8XCA - chains A and C of the 4 polymer chains in the assembly; structure by electron microscopy, 3.10 A resolution.

Chain A:
Molecule: CasJ19
Chain sequence (908 residues; each row starts with the number of its first residue):
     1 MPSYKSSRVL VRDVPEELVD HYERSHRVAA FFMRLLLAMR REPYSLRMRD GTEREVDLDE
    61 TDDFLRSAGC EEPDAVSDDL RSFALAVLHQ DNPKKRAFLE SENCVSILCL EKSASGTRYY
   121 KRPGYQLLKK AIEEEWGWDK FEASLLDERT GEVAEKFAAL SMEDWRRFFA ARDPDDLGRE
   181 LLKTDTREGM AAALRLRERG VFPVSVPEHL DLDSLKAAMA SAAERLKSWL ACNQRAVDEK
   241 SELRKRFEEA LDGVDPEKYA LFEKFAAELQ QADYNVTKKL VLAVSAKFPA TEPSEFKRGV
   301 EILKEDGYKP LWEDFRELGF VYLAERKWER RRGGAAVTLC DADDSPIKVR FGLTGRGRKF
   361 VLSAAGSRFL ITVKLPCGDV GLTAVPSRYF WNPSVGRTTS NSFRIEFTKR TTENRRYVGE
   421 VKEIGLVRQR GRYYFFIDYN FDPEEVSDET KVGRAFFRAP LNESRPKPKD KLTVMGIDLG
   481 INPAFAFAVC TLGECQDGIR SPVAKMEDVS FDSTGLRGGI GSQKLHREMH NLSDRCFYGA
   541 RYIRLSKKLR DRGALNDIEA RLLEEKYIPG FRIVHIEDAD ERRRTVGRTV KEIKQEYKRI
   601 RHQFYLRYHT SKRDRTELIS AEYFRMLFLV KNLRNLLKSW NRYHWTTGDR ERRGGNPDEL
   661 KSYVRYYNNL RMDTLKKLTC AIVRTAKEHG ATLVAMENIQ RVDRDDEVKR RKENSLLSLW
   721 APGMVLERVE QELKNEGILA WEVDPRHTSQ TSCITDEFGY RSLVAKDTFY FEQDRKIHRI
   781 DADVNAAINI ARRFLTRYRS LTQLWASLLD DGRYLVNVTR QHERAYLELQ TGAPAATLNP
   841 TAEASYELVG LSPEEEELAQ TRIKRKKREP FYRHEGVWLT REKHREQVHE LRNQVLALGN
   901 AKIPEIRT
Unresolved in the structure: 1, 129-176, 241-334, 647-654, 702-712, 831-908

Chain C:
Molecule: Ts-DNA
Organism: unclassified sequences
Sequence (44 nucleotides; numbered -33 to 10; the number before each row is that of its first residue; numbers below 1 keep their minus sign (DC-33 is residue -33)):
   -33 CAAGCCGTCT AGCGGTGAGG TTCTCTGATG GAAGCATATC GTAG
Unresolved in the structure: -33 to -13, 9-10

Interface between chain A and chain C:
Contacting residue pairs (31):
  Tyr4(A) - DG0(C)  stacking on the base
  Tyr4(A) - DC1(C)  hydrogen bond to the phosphate
  Ser6(A) - DG0(C)  base contact
  His89(A) - DA-1(C)  salt bridge to the phosphate
  Glu102(A) - DC1(C)  base contact
  Tyr120(A) - DT5(C)  sugar contact
  Tyr120(A) - DC6(C)  sugar contact
  Lys121(A) - DT3(C)  hydrogen bond to the base
  Lys121(A) - DA4(C)  sugar contact
  Glu224(A) - DA-1(C)  sugar contact
  Lys227(A) - DA-2(C)  phosphate contact
  Lys227(A) - DA-1(C)  salt bridge to the phosphate
  Ser228(A) - DG-3(C)  hydrogen bond to the base
  Ser228(A) - DA-2(C)  sugar contact
  Ala231(A) - DG-3(C)  sugar contact
  Cys232(A) - DG-4(C)  hydrogen bond to the base
  Thr354(A) - DC1(C)  base contact
  Thr354(A) - DA2(C)  hydrogen bond to the base
  Thr354(A) - DT3(C)  hydrogen bond to the base
  Arg356(A) - DG0(C)  salt bridge to the phosphate
  Arg356(A) - DC1(C)  base contact
  Lys422(A) - DC1(C)  phosphate contact
  Lys422(A) - DA2(C)  salt bridge to the phosphate
  Glu423(A) - DG0(C)  sugar contact
  Glu423(A) - DC1(C)  sugar contact
  Asp438(A) - DG0(C)  hydrogen bond to the base
  Asn440(A) - DC1(C)  phosphate contact
  Val664(A) - DT-8(C)  phosphate contact
  Asn668(A) - DT-8(C)  hydrogen bond to the phosphate
  Arg671(A) - DG-7(C)  salt bridge to the phosphate
  Ala721(A) - DA-6(C)  phosphate contact
Interface residues without a listed pair, chain A (31 interface residues in all): Glu100, Asn103, Arg235, Lys348, Arg350, Ser400, Asn401, Ser402, Leu719, Met724
Interface residues without a listed pair, chain C (15 interface residues in all): DC-9

In short:
31 residues of chain A and 15 residues of chain C are in contact, with 8 hydrogen bonds, 5 salt bridges and 1
aromatic stacking contact. Among the polar pairs are Lys121(A)-DT3(C), Ser228(A)-DG-3(C) and
Cys232(A)-DG-4(C).
Here chain A is CasJ19 and chain C is Ts-DNA (unclassified sequences). Entry 8XCA (Cryo-EM structure of
Cas12o1, crRNA and target DNA complex) was determined by electron microscopy (same publication as 8XCC).
